Entry 9O5S (X-ray diffraction, 2.27 A resolution); this record covers chains A and P of the 5 polymer chains in the assembly.

== Chain A ==
Protein: HLA class I histocompatibility antigen, A alpha chain
Source organism: Homo sapiens
UniProt: A5I8L1 (A5I8L1_HUMAN); residues 1-278 here correspond to UniProt positions 9-286 (UniProt number = residue number + 8)
Amino-acid sequence (279 residues; row label = number of the first residue in the row; numbering starts at 0):
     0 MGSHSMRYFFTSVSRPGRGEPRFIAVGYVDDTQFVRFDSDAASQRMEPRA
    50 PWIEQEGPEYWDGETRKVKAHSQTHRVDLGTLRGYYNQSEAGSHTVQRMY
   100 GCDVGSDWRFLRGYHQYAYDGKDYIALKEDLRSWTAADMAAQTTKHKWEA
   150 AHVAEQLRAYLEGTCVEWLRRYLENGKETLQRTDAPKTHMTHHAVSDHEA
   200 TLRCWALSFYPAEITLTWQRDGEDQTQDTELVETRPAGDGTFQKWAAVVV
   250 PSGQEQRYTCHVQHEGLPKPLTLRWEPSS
Not modelled in the structure: 0, 277-278
Cystine bridges: C101-C164, C203-C259
Construct notes: initiating methionine (0)

== Chain P ==
Protein: Melanoma antigen recognized by T-cells 1
UniProt: Q16655 (MAR1_HUMAN); residues 1-10 here correspond to UniProt positions 26-35 (UniProt number = residue number + 25)
Amino-acid sequence (10 residues; row label = number of the first residue in the row):
     1 ELAGIGILTV
Construct notes: engineered mutation L2 (Ala27 in Q16655)

== Chain A / chain P interface ==
Residue-residue contacts (42):
  Y7(A) with E1(P), hydrogen bond (side chain-backbone); L2(P), hydrophobic
  F9(A) with L2(P), hydrophobic
  M45(A) with L2(P), hydrophobic
  E63(A) with E1(P); L2(P), hydrogen bond (side chain-backbone)
  K66(A) with E1(P), salt bridge; L2(P), hydrogen bond (side chain-backbone); G4(P)
  V67(A) with L2(P), hydrophobic
  H70(A) with A3(P), hydrogen bond (side chain-backbone); I7(P)
  T73(A) with L8(P); T9(P)
  D77(A) with T9(P); V10(P), hydrogen bond (side chain-backbone)
  L81(A) with V10(P), hydrophobic
  R97(A) with I7(P); L8(P), hydrogen bond (side chain-backbone)
  Y99(A) with L2(P); A3(P), hydrogen bond (side chain-backbone); I7(P), hydrophobic
  Y116(A) with V10(P)
  Y123(A) with V10(P)
  T143(A) with V10(P)
  K146(A) with T9(P); V10(P), hydrogen bond (side chain-backbone)
  W147(A) with L8(P); T9(P), hydrogen bond (side chain-backbone)
  A150(A) with L8(P), hydrophobic
  V152(A) with G6(P); L8(P), hydrophobic
  Q155(A) with I5(P); G6(P), hydrogen bond (side chain-backbone)
  L156(A) with I5(P); G6(P)
  Y159(A) with E1(P), hydrogen bond (side chain-backbone); L2(P); A3(P), hydrophobic
  T163(A) with E1(P)
  W167(A) with E1(P), hydrogen bond
  Y171(A) with E1(P), hydrogen bond (side chain-backbone)
Interface residues without a listed pair, chain A (32 interface residues in all): M5, Y59, H74, V76, T80, Y84, H114

== Summary ==
Chain A and chain P form an interface of 32 and 10 residues respectively; the contacts include 13 hydrogen
bonds and 1 salt bridge. Polar pairs include K66(A)-E1(P), Y7(A)-E1(P) and E63(A)-L2(P).
Chain A is HLA class I histocompatibility antigen, A alpha chain (Homo sapiens) and chain P is Melanoma
antigen recognized by T-cells 1; the structure, minibinder-antigen complex BXMart1-3-MART1-HLA*A02, was
determined by X-ray diffraction.
